4UWS - chain B; structure by X-ray diffraction, 1.66 A resolution.

# Chain B
Molecule: Metallo-beta-lactamase vim-26
Organism: Klebsiella pneumoniae
UniProt: E5BDC6 (E5BDC6_KLEPN); the author numbering skips numbers that UniProt does not, so the offset changes along the chain: -1 to 45 = UniProt 1-47; 47-64 = UniProt 48-65; 66-100 = UniProt 66-100; 102-107 = UniProt 101-106; 6 more segments
Sequence (266 residues; row label = number of the first residue in the row; note: 36 numbers in that range are skipped by the numbering (no residue carries them; nothing is unmodelled there); numbers below 1 keep their minus sign (Met-1 is residue -1)):
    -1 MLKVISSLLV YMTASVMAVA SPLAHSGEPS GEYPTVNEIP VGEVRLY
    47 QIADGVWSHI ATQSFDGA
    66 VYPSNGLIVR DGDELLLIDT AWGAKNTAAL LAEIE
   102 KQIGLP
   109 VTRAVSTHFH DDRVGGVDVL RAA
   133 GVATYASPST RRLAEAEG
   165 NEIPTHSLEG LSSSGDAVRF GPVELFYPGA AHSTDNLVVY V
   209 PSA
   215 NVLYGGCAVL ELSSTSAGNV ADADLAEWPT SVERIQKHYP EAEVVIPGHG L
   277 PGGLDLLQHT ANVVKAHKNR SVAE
Disordered / not traced: -1 to 29, 296-300
Modified positions: Cys221 (cysteinesulfonic acid; OCS)
Bound ions: Zn2+ site 1: His116, His118, His196; Zn2+ site 2: Asp120, Cys221, His263

# Summary
His116, His118 and His196 form the Zn2+ site 1. Asp120, Cys221 and His263 coordinate Zn2+ site 2.
Chain B is Metallo-beta-lactamase vim-26 (Klebsiella pneumoniae); the structure, VIM-26-PEG. Leu224 in VIM-26
from Klebsiella pneumoniae has implications for drug binding, was determined by X-ray diffraction together
with 4UWO, 4UWP and 4UWR from the same study.
